PDB entry 9B7T | electron microscopy, 3.56 A resolution | chains B and L of the 8 polymer chains in the assembly

# Chain B
Name: Capsid protein VP1
Source organism: Adeno-associated virus
Reference sequence: Q6JC40 (Q6JC40_9VIRU); residues 1-736 here = UniProt positions 1-736
Sequence (736 residues; each row starts with the number of its first residue):
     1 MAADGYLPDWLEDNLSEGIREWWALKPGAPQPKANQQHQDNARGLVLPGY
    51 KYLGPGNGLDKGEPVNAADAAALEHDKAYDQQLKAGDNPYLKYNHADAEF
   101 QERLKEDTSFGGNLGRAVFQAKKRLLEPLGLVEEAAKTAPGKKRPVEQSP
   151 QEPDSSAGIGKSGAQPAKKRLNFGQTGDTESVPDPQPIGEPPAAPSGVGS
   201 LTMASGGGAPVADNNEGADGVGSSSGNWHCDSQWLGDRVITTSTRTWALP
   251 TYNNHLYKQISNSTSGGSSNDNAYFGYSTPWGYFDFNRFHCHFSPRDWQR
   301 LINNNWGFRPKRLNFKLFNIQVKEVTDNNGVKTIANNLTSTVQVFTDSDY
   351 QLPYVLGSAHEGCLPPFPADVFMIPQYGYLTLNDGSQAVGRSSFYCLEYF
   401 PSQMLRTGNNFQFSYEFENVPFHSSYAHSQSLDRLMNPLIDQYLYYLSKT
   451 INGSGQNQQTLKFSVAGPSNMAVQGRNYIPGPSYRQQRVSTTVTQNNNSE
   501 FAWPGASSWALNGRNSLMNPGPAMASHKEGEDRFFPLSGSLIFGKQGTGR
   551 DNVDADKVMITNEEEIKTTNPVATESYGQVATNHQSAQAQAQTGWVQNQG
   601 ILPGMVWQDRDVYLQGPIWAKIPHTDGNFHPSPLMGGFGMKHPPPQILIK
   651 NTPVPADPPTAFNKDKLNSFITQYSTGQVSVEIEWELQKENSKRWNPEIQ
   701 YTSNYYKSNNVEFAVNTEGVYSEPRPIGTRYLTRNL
Not modelled in the structure: 1-418, 492-562, 611-621, 635-736

# Chain L
Name: Fab3-3 light chain
Source organism: Homo sapiens
Sequence (105 residues; numbered 23 to 127; the number before each row is that of its first residue):
    23 DIQMTQSPSFVSASVGDRVNITCRASQGINSWLAWYQQKPGKAPKLLIYS
    73 ASSLQSGVPSRFSGSGSGTDFTLTISTLQPEDFATYYCQQANSFPYTFGQ
   123 GTKVD
Cystine bridges: Cys45-Cys110

# Interface between chain B and chain L
Residue-residue contacts (5; chain B residue first):
  Asn457(B) - Asn52(L)
  Gln458(B) - Ser53(L)  hydrogen bond
  Gln458(B) - Ser72(L)  hydrogen bond
  Gln458(B) - Ala73(L)
  Gln459(B) - Trp54(L)  hydrogen bond
Also at the interface, not in a pair above, chain B (5 interface residues in all): Gly455, Gln456

# In short
Chain B and chain L each contribute 5 residues to their interface; the contacts include 3 hydrogen bonds.
Polar contacts include Gln458(B)-Ser53(L), Gln458(B)-Ser72(L) and Gln459(B)-Trp54(L).
Chain B is Capsid protein VP1 (Adeno-associated virus) and chain L is Fab3-3 light chain (Homo sapiens); the
structure, Fab3-3 in complex with the capsid of Adeno-associated virus type 9, was determined by electron
microscopy, deposited together with 9B6N, 9B6O, 9B6Q, 9B6R, 9B6S, 9B6T and 9 further entries.
